9NNM - chain A; structure by X-ray diffraction, 1.70 A resolution.

# Chain A
Protein: Cholesterol 24-hydroxylase
Organism: Homo sapiens
Notes: EC 1.14.14.25
UniProtKB: Q9Y6A2 (CP46A_HUMAN); residues 28-494 here = UniProt positions 28-494
Amino-acid sequence (474 residues; each row starts with the number of its first residue):
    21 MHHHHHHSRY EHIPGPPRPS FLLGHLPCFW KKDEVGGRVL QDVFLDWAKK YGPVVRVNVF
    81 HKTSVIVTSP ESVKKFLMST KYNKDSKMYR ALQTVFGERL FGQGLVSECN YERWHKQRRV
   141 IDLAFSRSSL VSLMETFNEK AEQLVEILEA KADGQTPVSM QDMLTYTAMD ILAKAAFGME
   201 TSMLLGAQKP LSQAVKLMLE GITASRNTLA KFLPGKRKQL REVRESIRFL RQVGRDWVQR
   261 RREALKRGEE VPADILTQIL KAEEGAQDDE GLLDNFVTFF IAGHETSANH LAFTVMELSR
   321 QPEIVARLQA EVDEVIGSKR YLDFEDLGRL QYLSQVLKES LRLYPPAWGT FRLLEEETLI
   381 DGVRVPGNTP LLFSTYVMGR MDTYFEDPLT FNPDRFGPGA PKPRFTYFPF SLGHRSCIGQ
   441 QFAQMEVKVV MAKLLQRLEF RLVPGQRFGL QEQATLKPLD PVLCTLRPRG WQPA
Disordered / not traced: 21-26, 38-56, 79-81, 226-235, 492-494
Construct notes: initiating methionine (21); expression tag (22-27)
Ion coordination: heme Fe: Cys437 (together with A1BZA)
Ligand contacts:
  - A1BZA (3-chloro-N-[(3M)-3-(1,3-oxazol-5-yl)-5-(trifluoromethyl)phenyl]benzamide): Met108, Tyr109, Leu112, Phe121, Leu219, Ile222, Ile301, Ala302, Glu305, Thr306, Trp368, Gly369, Thr370, Phe371, Cys437, Ala474, Thr475
  - heme (HEM): Lys104, Tyr109, Leu125, Val126, Trp134, Arg138, Phe145, Leu192, Ile275, Thr298, Phe299, Ala302, Gly303, Thr306, Ser307, His310, Leu361, Pro366, Ala367, Gly369, Thr370, Pro429, Phe430, Ser431, Arg435, Ser436, Cys437, Ile438, Gly439, Phe442, Ala443, Glu446
UniProt features mapped onto this chain:
  - binding site (heme): Cys437

# Summary
Chain A binds heme and compound A1BZA. Curated annotation (UniProt) lists heme-binding residue Cys437.
Chain A is Cholesterol 24-hydroxylase (Homo sapiens); the structure, Crystal structure of CYP46A1 with
3-chloro-N-[(3M)-3-(1,3-oxazol-5-yl)-5-(trifluoromethyl)phenyl]benzamide (compound 3f), was determined by
X-ray diffraction together with 9NNJ and 9NNO from the same study.
